PDB entry 1SKM | X-ray diffraction, 2.20 A resolution | chains D and A of the 3 polymer chains in the assembly

== Chain D ==
Molecule: 13-nt DNA strand
Sequence (13 nucleotides; numbered 1 to 13; the number before each row is that of its first residue):
     1 TGTCAGXGCA TGG
Unresolved in the structure: 1
Modified residues: HCX ((south) bicyclo[3.1.0]hexane) at position 7

== Chain A ==
Molecule: Modification methylase HhaI
From: Haemophilus haemolyticus
Notes: EC 2.1.1.37
UniProt: P05102 (MTH1_HAEHA); residue numbers follow UniProt; this construct covers 1-327
Chain sequence (327 residues; row label = number of the first residue in the row):
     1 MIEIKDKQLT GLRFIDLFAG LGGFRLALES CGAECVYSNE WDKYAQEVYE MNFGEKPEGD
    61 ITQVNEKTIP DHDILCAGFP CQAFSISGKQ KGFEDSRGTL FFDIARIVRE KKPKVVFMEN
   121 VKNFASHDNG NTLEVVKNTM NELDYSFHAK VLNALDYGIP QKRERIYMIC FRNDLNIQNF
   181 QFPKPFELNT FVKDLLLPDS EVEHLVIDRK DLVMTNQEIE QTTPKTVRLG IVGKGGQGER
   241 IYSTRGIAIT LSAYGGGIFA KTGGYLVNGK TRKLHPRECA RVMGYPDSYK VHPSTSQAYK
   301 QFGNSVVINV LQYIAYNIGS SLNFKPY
Small-molecule neighbours: S-adenosylhomocysteine (SAH): Phe18, Ala19, Gly20, Leu21, Gly22, Gly23, Phe24, Asn39, Glu40, Trp41, Asp42, Asp60, Ile61, Thr62, Gly78, Phe79, Pro80, Leu100, Tyr285, Gln301, Asn304, Ser305, Val306
From the paper describing this entry:
  - binding site for the 13-nt DNA strand: Ser87, Gln237
  - conformationally variable residues (side-chain flip): Thr250, Ser252
  - binding site for the 13-nt DNA strand (chain D): Ser85, Ile86, Val121, Thr250, Leu251, Ser252, Ala253, Tyr254
  - contacts within the chain: Glu119-Arg165 (salt bridge), Arg163-Thr250 (hydrogen bond), Ser252-Gly255 (hydrogen bond)

== Interface between chain D and chain A ==
Contacting residue pairs (35):
  DC4(D) - Arg228(A)  sugar contact
  DA5(D) - Lys162(A)  hydrogen bond to the phosphate
  DA5(D) - Thr226(A)  hydrogen bond to the phosphate
  DA5(D) - Arg228(A)  salt bridge to the phosphate
  DA5(D) - Arg240(A)  base contact
  DA5(D) - Tyr242(A)  hydrogen bond to the phosphate
  DG6(D) - Ser85(A)  phosphate contact
  DG6(D) - Ile86(A)  hydrogen bond to the base
  DG6(D) - Ser87(A)  base contact
  DG6(D) - Lys162(A)  salt bridge to the phosphate
  DG6(D) - Gln237(A)  base contact
  DG6(D) - Arg240(A)  hydrogen bond to the base
  DG6(D) - Ile249(A)  phosphate contact
  DG6(D) - Thr250(A)  hydrogen bond to the phosphate
  HCX_7(D) - Ser85(A)  base contact
  HCX_7(D) - Ile86(A)  base contact
  HCX_7(D) - Val121(A)  sugar contact
  HCX_7(D) - Thr250(A)  base contact
  HCX_7(D) - Leu251(A)  sugar contact
  HCX_7(D) - Ser252(A)  base contact
  DG8(D) - Ser85(A)  sugar contact
  DG8(D) - Ser87(A)  sugar contact
  DG8(D) - Gly88(A)  hydrogen bond to the sugar
  DG8(D) - Gln237(A)  base contact
  DG8(D) - Ser252(A)  hydrogen bond to the phosphate
  DG8(D) - Ala253(A)  hydrogen bond to the phosphate
  DG8(D) - Tyr254(A)  hydrogen bond to the phosphate
  DG8(D) - Gly255(A)  base contact
  DG8(D) - Gly256(A)  hydrogen bond to the base
  DC9(D) - Lys89(A)  phosphate contact
  DC9(D) - Arg97(A)  salt bridge to the phosphate
  DC9(D) - Tyr254(A)  hydrogen bond to the base
  DC9(D) - Gly255(A)  base contact
  DC9(D) - Gly256(A)  base contact
  DA10(D) - Lys89(A)  salt bridge to the phosphate
Interface residues without a listed pair, chain A (26 interface residues in all): Cys81, Gln82, Arg165, Gly303, Asn304

== Summary ==
Chain D and chain A form an interface of 7 and 26 residues respectively; the contacts include 12 hydrogen
bonds and 4 salt bridges. Polar contacts include DG6(D)-Ile86(A), DG6(D)-Arg240(A) and DG8(D)-Gly256(A). From
the paper: a binding site for the 13-nt DNA strand (chain D) at Ser85(A), Ile86(A) and Val121(A) among others;
a binding site for the 13-nt DNA strand at Ser87(A) and Gln237(A).
Chain D is a 13-nt DNA strand and chain A is Modification methylase HhaI (Haemophilus haemolyticus); the
structure, HhaI methyltransferase in complex with DNA containing an abasic south carbocyclic sugar at its
target site, was determined by X-ray diffraction.
